5J5V - chains B and C of the 3 polymer chains in the assembly; structure by X-ray diffraction, 2.75 A resolution.

[Chain B]
Molecule: tRNA nuclease CdiA
Source organism: Escherichia coli O6:K15:H31 (strain 536 / UPEC)
Notes: EC 3.1.-.-
Reference sequence: Q0T963 (CDIA_ECOL5); residues 1-227 here correspond to UniProt positions 3016-3242 (UniProt number = residue number + 3015)
Sequence (228 residues; each row starts with the number of its first residue; numbering starts at 0):
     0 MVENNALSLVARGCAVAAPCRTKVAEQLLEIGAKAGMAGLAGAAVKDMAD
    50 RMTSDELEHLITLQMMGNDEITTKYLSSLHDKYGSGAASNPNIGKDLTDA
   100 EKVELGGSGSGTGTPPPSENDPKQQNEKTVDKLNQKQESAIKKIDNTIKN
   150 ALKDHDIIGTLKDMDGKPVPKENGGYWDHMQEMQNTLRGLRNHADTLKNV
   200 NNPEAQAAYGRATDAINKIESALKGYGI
Unresolved in the structure: 0-131
Modified residues: Mse0, Mse36, Mse47, Mse51, Mse64, Mse65 (selenomethionine); Mse163, Mse179, Mse182 (selenomethionine; parent Met)
Construct notes: initiating methionine (0)
UniProt features mapped onto this chain:
  - motif: V1 to N4 (VENN CT cleavage motif)
  - active site: D155, H178, E181
From the paper describing this entry:
  - catalytic residues: D155, H178, E181
  - mutagenesis - D155A, H178A, E181A: abolished catalytic activity
  - mutagenesis - W176A, T185I: decreased catalytic activity
  - specificity-determining residues: Q183, K223, G224, Y225, I227 (proposed by the authors, not directly observed)

[Chain C]
Molecule: Immunity protein CdiI
Source organism: Escherichia coli O6:K15:H31 (strain 536 / UPEC)
Reference sequence: Q0T964 (CDII_ECOL5); residues 2-128 here = UniProt positions 2-128
Sequence (138 residues; row label = number of the first residue in the row):
     1 MITLRKLIGNINMTKEPEQQSPLELWFERIIDVPLEKLTVEDLCRAIRQN
    51 LCIDQLMPRVLEVLTKEPLAGEYYDGELIAALSTIKGEDLKDQKSTFTQI
   101 RQLINQLEPSDINDDLRKDILKINQIIVTSLEHHHHHH
Unresolved in the structure: 1, 125-138
Modified residues: Mse1 (selenomethionine); Mse13 (selenomethionine; parent Met); Mse57 (selenomethionine; parent Met)
Construct notes: initiating methionine (1); expression tag (129-138)

[How chain B and chain C interact]
Residue-residue contacts (48):
  I143(B) - E72(C)
  I143(B) - Y73(C)
  I147(B) - Y73(C)  hydrophobic
  H154(B) - P22(C)
  D155(B) - P22(C)
  V168(B) - S21(C)
  V168(B) - E24(C)
  P169(B) - Mse13(C)
  K170(B) - I11(C)
  K170(B) - Mse13(C)
  K170(B) - Q49(C)  hydrogen bond (side chain-backbone)
  K170(B) - L51(C)
  E171(B) - N10(C)
  E171(B) - I11(C)  hydrogen bond (backbone-backbone)
  E171(B) - N12(C)
  E171(B) - Mse13(C)
  E171(B) - T14(C)
  W176(B) - N12(C)  hydrogen bond
  W176(B) - L23(C)  hydrophobic
  W176(B) - E24(C)
  W176(B) - F27(C)  hydrophobic
  W176(B) - Q49(C)
  W176(B) - L51(C)  hydrophobic
  D177(B) - L23(C)
  D177(B) - Q49(C)  hydrogen bond (backbone-side chain)
  H178(B) - S21(C)  hydrogen bond
  H178(B) - P22(C)
  H178(B) - L23(C)  hydrogen bond (side chain-backbone)
  Q180(B) - R48(C)
  Q180(B) - T84(C)
  E181(B) - L23(C)
  E181(B) - R45(C)  salt bridge
  E181(B) - R48(C)  salt bridge
  E181(B) - Q49(C)  hydrogen bond
  N184(B) - R48(C)
  N184(B) - Y73(C)
  N184(B) - Y74(C)  hydrogen bond
  N184(B) - E77(C)  hydrogen bond
  R187(B) - Y74(C)
  R187(B) - A80(C)
  R187(B) - I112(C)
  R187(B) - N113(C)
  R187(B) - L116(C)
  G188(B) - Y73(C)
  G188(B) - Y74(C)
  N191(B) - Y74(C)
  H192(B) - Y73(C)  hydrogen bond (side chain-backbone)
  H192(B) - Y74(C)
Interface residues without a listed pair, chain B (20 interface residues in all): A150, N172
Interface residues without a listed pair, chain C (26 interface residues in all): K15, W26, N50
Interface features reported in the paper:
  - residue pairs: K170(B)-Q49(C), E171(B)-I11(C), E171(B)-T14(C), D177(B)-Q49(C), H178(B)-S21(C), E181(B)-R45(C), E181(B)-R48(C), E181(B)-Q49(C), N184(B)-E77(C), N184(B)-Y74(C), H192(B)-Y73(C), I11(C)-W176(B) (hydrophobic contact), L23(C)-W176(B) (hydrophobic contact), W26(C)-W176(B) (hydrophobic contact), F27(C)-W176(B) (hydrophobic contact), L51(C)-W176(B) (hydrophobic contact)
  - interface residues, chain B: W176(B)

[Summary]
20 residues of chain B face 26 of chain C across their interface, with 10 hydrogen bonds and 2 salt bridges.
Polar pairs include E181(B)-R45(C), E181(B)-R48(C) and K170(B)-Q49(C). The paper describes contacts between
K170(B) and Q49(C), E171(B) and I11(C) and E171(B) and T14(C) among others; hydrophobic contacts between
I11(C) and W176(B), L23(C) and W176(B) and W26(C) and W176(B) among others. From the paper: catalytic residues
D155(B), H178(B) and E181(B); D155A, H178A and E181A of chain B abolish catalytic activity; 5 substitutions
were tested in all.
Here chain B is tRNA nuclease CdiA and chain C is Immunity protein CdiI, both from Escherichia coli O6:K15:H31
(strain 536 / UPEC). Entry 5J5V (CdiA-CT from uropathogenic Escherichia coli in complex with cognate immunity
protein and CysK) was determined by X-ray diffraction, deposited together with 5J43.
